PDB entry 6SCT | electron microscopy, 4.69 A resolution (low resolution: residue-level contacts below are approximate; hydrogen-bond / salt-bridge calls are withheld) | chains O and L of the 15 polymer chains in the assembly

# Chain O
Protein: Clathrin light chain
From: Sus scrofa
UniProtKB: F1S398 (F1S398_PIG); residues 1-229 here = UniProt positions 1-229
Sequence (229 residues; numbered 1 to 229; the number before each row is that of its first residue):
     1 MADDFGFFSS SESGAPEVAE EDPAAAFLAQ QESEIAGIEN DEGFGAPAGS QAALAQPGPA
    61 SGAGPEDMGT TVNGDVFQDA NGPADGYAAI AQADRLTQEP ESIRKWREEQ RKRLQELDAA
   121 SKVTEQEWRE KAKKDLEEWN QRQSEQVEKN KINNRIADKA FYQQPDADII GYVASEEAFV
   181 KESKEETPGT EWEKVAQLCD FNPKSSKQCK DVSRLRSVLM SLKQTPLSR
Not modelled in the structure: 1-99, 159-229

# Chain L
Protein: Clathrin heavy chain
From: Sus scrofa
UniProtKB: C0MHR2 (C0MHR2_PIG); numbering as in UniProt (aligned over 1-1675)
Sequence (1675 residues; row label = number of the first residue in the row):
     1 MAQILPIRFQ EHLQLQNLGI NPANIGFSTL TMESDKFICI REKVGEQAQV VIIDMNDPSN
    61 PIRRPISADS AIMNPASKVI ALKAGKTLQI FNIEMKSKMK AHTMTDDVTF WKWISLNTVA
   121 LVTDNAVYHW SMEGESQPVK MFDRHSSLAG CQIINYRTDA KQKWLLLTGI SAQQNRVVGA
   181 MQLYSVDRKV SQPIEGHAAS FAQFKMEGNA EESTLFCFAV RGQAGGKLHI IEVGTPPTGN
   241 QPFPKKAVDV FFPPEAQNDF PVAMQISEKH DVVFLITKYG YIHLYDLETG TCIYMNRISG
   301 ETIFVTAPHE ATAGIIGVNR KGQVLSVCVE EENIIPYITN VLQNPDLALR MAVRNNLAGA
   361 EELFARKFNA LFAQGNYSEA AKVAANAPKG ILRTPDTIRR FQSVPAQPGQ TSPLLQYFGI
   421 LLDQGQLNKY ESLELCRPVL QQGRKQLLEK WLKEDKLECS EELGDLVKSV DPTLALSVYL
   481 RANVPNKVIQ CFAETGQVQK IVLYAKKVGY TPDWIFLLRN VMRISPDQGQ QFAQMLVQDE
   541 EPLADITQIV DVFMEYNLIQ QCTAFLLDAL KNNRPSEGPL QTRLLEMNLM HAPQVADAIL
   601 GNQMFTHYDR AHIAQLCEKA GLLQRALEHF TDLYDIKRAV VHTHLLNPEW LVNYFGSLSV
   661 EDSLECLRAM LSANIRQNLQ ICVQVASKYH EQLSTQSLIE LFESFKSFEG LFYFLGSIVN
   721 FSQDPDVHFK YIQAACKTGQ IKEVERICRE SNCYDPERVK NFLKEAKLTD QLPLIIVCDR
   781 FDFVHDLVLY LYRNNLQKYI EIYVQKVNPS RLPVVIGGLL DVDCSEDVIK NLILVVRGQF
   841 STDELVAEVE KRNRLKLLLP WLEARIHEGC EEPATHNALA KIYIDSNNNP ERFLRENPYY
   901 DSRVVGKYCE KRDPHLACVA YERGQCDLEL INVCNENSLF KSLSRYLVRR KDPELWGSVL
   961 LESNPYRRPL IDQVVQTALS ETQDPEEVSV TVKAFMTADL PNELIELLEK IVLDNSVFSE
  1021 HRNLQNLLIL TAIKADRTRV MEYINRLDNY DAPDIANIAI SNELFEEAFA IFRKFDVNTS
  1081 AVQVLIEHIG NLDRAYEFAE RCNEPAVWSQ LAKAQLQKGM VKEAIDSYIK ADDPSSYMEV
  1141 VQAANTSGNW EELVKYLQMA RKKARESYVE TELIFALAKT NRLAELEEFI NGPNNAHIQQ
  1201 VGDRCYDEKM YDAAKLLYNN VSNFGRLAST LVHLGEYQAA VDGARKANST RTWKEVCFAC
  1261 VDGKEFRLAQ MCGLHIVVHA DELEELINYY QDRGYFEELI TMLEAALGLE RAHMGMFTEL
  1321 AILYSKFKPQ KMREHLELFW SRVNIPKVLR AAEQAHLWAE LVFLYDKYEE YDNAIITMMN
  1381 HPTDAWKEGQ FKDIITKVAN VELYYRAIQF YLEFKPLLLN DLLMVLSPRL DHTRAVNYFS
  1441 KVKQLPLVKP YLRSVQNHNN KSVNESLNNL FITEEDYQAL RTSIDAYDNF DNISLAQRLE
  1501 KHELIEFRRI AAYLFKGNNR WKQSVELCKK DSLYKDAMQY ASESKDTELA EELLQWFLQE
  1561 EKRECFGACL FTCYDLLRPD VVLETAWRHN IMDFAMPYFI QVMKEYLTKV DKLDASESLR
  1621 KEEEQATETQ PIVYGQPQLM LTAGPSVAVP PQAPFGYGYT APPYGQPQPG FGYSM
Not modelled in the structure: 1-808, 1475-1675
What the authors report for this chain:
  - disease-associated variants - P890L (citing earlier work)

# How chain O and chain L interact
Residue-residue contacts (22):
  Pro-100(O) / Arg-1293(L)
  Ser-102(O) / Phe-1296(L)
  Trp-106(O) / Lys-1326(L)
  Trp-106(O) / Phe-1327(L)
  Gln-110(O) / Lys-1326(L)
  Leu-114(O) / Ala-1355(L)
  Leu-114(O) / His-1356(L)
  Ser-121(O) / Thr-1383(L)
  Glu-125(O) / Phe-1414(L)
  Trp-128(O) / Pro-1382(L)
  Trp-128(O) / Thr-1383(L)
  Trp-128(O) / Phe-1414(L)
  Arg-129(O) / Glu-1413(L)
  Arg-129(O) / Phe-1414(L)
  Ala-132(O) / Glu-1413(L)
  Ala-132(O) / Phe-1414(L)
  Ala-132(O) / Pro-1416(L)
  Leu-136(O) / Gln-1444(L)
  Trp-139(O) / Pro-1446(L)
  Trp-139(O) / Leu-1447(L)
  Gln-143(O) / Pro-1446(L)
  Asn-150(O) / Glu-1474(L)
Other interface residues (no listed pair), chain O (16 interface residues in all): Thr-124, Asp-135
Other interface residues (no listed pair), chain L (18 interface residues in all): Gly-1294, Lys-1415, Leu-1417

# In short
Chain O and chain L form an interface of 16 and 18 residues respectively.
Here chain O is Clathrin light chain and chain L is Clathrin heavy chain, both from Sus scrofa. Entry 6SCT
(Cryo-EM structure of the consensus triskelion hub of the clathrin coat complex) was determined by electron
microscopy.
